PDB entry 9DDM | electron microscopy, 2.94 A resolution | chains Y and Z of the 9 polymer chains in the assembly

# Chain Y (and Z)
Protein: Tol-Pal system protein TolR
From: Escherichia coli
Notes: chain Z of this document is another copy of the same molecule, construct and numbering; everything in this record applies to it too
Reference sequence: P0ABV8 (TOLR_ECO57); residues 1-142 here = UniProt positions 1-142
Amino-acid sequence (142 residues; each row starts with the number of its first residue):
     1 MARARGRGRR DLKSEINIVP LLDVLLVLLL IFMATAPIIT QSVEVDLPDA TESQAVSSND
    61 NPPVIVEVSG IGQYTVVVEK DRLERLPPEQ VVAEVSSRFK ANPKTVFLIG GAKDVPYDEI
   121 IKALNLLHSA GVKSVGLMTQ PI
Disordered / not traced: 1-7, 41-142 (chain Z: 1-11, 38-142)

# Interface between chain Y and chain Z
Contacting residue pairs - 16 pairs, chain Y then chain Z:
  Ile-18(Y) / Ile-18(Z)  hydrophobic
  Leu-21(Y) / Leu-22(Z)  hydrophobic
  Leu-22(Y) / Ile-18(Z)  hydrophobic
  Leu-22(Y) / Leu-21(Z)  hydrophobic
  Leu-22(Y) / Leu-22(Z)  hydrophobic
  Leu-22(Y) / Leu-25(Z)  hydrophobic
  Leu-26(Y) / Leu-25(Z)  hydrophobic
  Leu-28(Y) / Leu-29(Z)  hydrophobic
  Leu-29(Y) / Leu-25(Z)  hydrophobic
  Leu-29(Y) / Leu-29(Z)  hydrophobic
  Leu-29(Y) / Phe-32(Z)  hydrophobic
  Phe-32(Y) / Leu-29(Z)  hydrophobic
  Phe-32(Y) / Met-33(Z)  hydrophobic
  Met-33(Y) / Phe-32(Z)  hydrophobic
  Ile-39(Y) / Pro-37(Z)
  Thr-40(Y) / Pro-37(Z)
Interface residues without a listed pair, chain Y (12 interface residues in all): Leu-25, Ala-36
Interface residues without a listed pair, chain Z (10 interface residues in all): Leu-26, Leu-28

# Summary
The interface between chain Y and chain Z involves 12 residues on one side and 10 on the other.
Chain Y and chain Z are both Tol-Pal system protein TolR (Escherichia coli); the structure, E. coli TolAQR
conformation I, was determined by electron microscopy, deposited together with 9DDN, 9DDO, 9DDP and 9DDQ.
